PDB entry 3WZP | X-ray diffraction, 1.20 A resolution | chains B and C of the 4 polymer chains in the assembly

== Chain B (and C) ==
Name: Streptavidin
Source organism: Streptomyces avidinii
Notes: chain C of this document is another copy of the same molecule, construct and numbering; everything in this record applies to it too
UniProtKB: P22629 (SAV_STRAV); residues 13-139 here correspond to UniProt positions 37-163 (UniProt number = residue number + 24)
Chain sequence (129 residues; each row starts with the number of its first residue):
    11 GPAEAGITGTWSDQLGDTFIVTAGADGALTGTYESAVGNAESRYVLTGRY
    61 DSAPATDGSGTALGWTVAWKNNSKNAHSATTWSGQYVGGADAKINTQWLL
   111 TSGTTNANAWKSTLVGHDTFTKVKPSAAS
Not modelled in the structure: 134-139 (chain C: 11, 135-139)
Sequence notes: expression tag (11-12); engineered mutation S22 (Tyr46 in P22629), D23 (Asn47 in P22629), D27 (Ser51 in P22629), S83 (Tyr107 in P22629), K84 (Arg108 in P22629), D101 (Glu125 in P22629), K103 (Arg127 in P22629), N116 (Glu140 in P22629)
Residues lining bound ligands:
  - ZOF (6-({5-[(2E,3aS,4S,6aR)-2-iminohexahydro-1H-thieno[3,4-d]imidazol-4-yl]pentanoyl}amino)hexanoic acid), molecule 1: D23, L25, D27, Y43, S45, V47, G48, N49, A50, W79, A86, S88, T90, W92, W108, L110, S112, L124, D128
  - ZOF, molecule 2: W120, K121, L124
Swiss-Prot annotation at these positions:
  - motif: R59 to D61 (Cell attachment site)
  - binding site (biotin): Y43, Y54, W92, W108, W120

== Chain B / chain C interface ==
Residue-residue contacts - 7 pairs, chain B then chain C:
  Q107(B) with V125(C), hydrogen bond (side chain-backbone); G126(C); H127(C)
  V125(B) with Q107(C)
  G126(B) with Q107(C)
  H127(B) with Q107(C); H127(C)

== Summary ==
The chain B/chain C interface involves 4 residues from each chain; the contacts include 1 hydrogen bond. The
hydrogen-bonded pair is Q107(B)-V125(C). Bound to chain B: compound ZOF. UniProt lists 5 biotin-binding
residues on chain B.
Chain B and chain C are both Streptavidin (Streptomyces avidinii); the structure, Crystal structure of the
core streptavidin mutant V21 (Y22S/N23D/S27D/Y83S/R84K/E101D/R103K/E116N) complexed with iminobiotin long tail
(IMNtail) at ..., was determined by X-ray diffraction together with 3WZN, 3WZO and 3WZQ from the same study.
